PDB entry 8X80 | electron microscopy, 3.88 A resolution | chains C and F of the 6 polymer chains in the assembly

# Chain C
Protein: Leptin receptor
From: Homo sapiens
Reference sequence: P48357 (LEPR_HUMAN); residue numbers follow UniProt; this construct covers 21-839
Sequence (829 residues; numbered 21 to 849; the number before each row is that of its first residue):
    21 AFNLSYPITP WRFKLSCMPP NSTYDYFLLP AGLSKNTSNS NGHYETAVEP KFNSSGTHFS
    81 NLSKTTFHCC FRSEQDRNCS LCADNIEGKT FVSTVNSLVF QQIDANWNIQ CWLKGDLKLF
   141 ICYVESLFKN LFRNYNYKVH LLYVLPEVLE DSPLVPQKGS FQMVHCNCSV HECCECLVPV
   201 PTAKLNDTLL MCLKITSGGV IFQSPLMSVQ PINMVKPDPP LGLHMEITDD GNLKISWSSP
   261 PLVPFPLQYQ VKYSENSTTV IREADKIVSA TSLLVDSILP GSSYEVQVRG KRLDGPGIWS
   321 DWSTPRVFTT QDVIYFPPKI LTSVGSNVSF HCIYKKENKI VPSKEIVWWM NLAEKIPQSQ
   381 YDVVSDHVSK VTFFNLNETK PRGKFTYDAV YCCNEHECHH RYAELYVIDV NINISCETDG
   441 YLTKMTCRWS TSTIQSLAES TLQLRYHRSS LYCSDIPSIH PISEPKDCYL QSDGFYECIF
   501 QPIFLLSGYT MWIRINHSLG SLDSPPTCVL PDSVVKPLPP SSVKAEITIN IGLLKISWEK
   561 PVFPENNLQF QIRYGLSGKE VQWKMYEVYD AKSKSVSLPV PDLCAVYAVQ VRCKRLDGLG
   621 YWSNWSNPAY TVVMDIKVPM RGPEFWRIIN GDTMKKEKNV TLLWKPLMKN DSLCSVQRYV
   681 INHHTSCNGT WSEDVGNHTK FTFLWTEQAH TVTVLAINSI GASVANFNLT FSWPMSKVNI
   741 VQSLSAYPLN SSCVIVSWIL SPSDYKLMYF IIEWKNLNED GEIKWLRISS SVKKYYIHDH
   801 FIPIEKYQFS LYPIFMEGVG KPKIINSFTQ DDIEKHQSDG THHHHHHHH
Not modelled in the structure: 21-22, 41-81, 830-849
Construct notes: expression tag (840-849)
Disulfide bonds: Cys37-Cys89, Cys90-Cys99, Cys102-Cys212, Cys131-Cys142, Cys186-Cys196, Cys188-Cys194, Cys352-Cys412, Cys413-Cys418, Cys436-Cys447, Cys473-Cys528, Cys488-Cys498, Cys604-Cys674
Glycans and other covalent adducts: glycan linked to Asn347; N-acetylglucosamine (NAG) linked to Asn516, Asn624, Asn728, Asn750
Residues lining bound ligands: N-acetylglucosamine (NAG; 2-acetamido-2-deoxy-beta-D-glucopyranose): Phe394, Asn395, Leu396, Asn397
UniProt features mapped onto this chain:
  - region: His467 to Glu484 (Leptin-binding)
  - motif: Trp622 to Ser626 (WSXWS motif)
  - glycosylation (N-linked (GlcNAc...) asparagine): Asn23, Asn41, Asn56, Asn73, Asn81, Asn98, Asn187, Asn206, Asn276, Asn347, Asn397, Asn516, Asn624, Asn659, Asn688, Asn697, Asn728, Asn750
  - natural variant: Tyr422 (Y422H: In LEPRD; uncertain significance), Cys604 (C604G: In LEPRD; uncertain significance), Leu786 (L786P: In LEPRD; uncertain significance)

# Chain F
Protein: Leptin
From: Homo sapiens
Reference sequence: P41159 (LEP_HUMAN); residues 1-167 here = UniProt positions 1-167
Sequence (167 residues; each row starts with the number of its first residue):
     1 MHWGTLCGFL WLWPYLFYVQ AVPIQKVQDD TKTLIKTIVT RINDISHTQS VSSKQKVTGL
    61 DFIPGLHPIL TLSKMDQTLA VYQQILTSMP SRNVIQISND LENLRDLLHV LAFSKSCHLP
   121 WASGLETLDS LGGVLEASGY STEVVALSRL QGSLQDMLWQ LDLSPGC
Not modelled in the structure: 1-21
Disulfide bonds: Cys117-Cys167
UniProt features mapped onto this chain:
  - natural variant: Gln49 (deletion), Asp100 (D100Y: In LEPD), Arg105 (R105W: In LEPD)

# Interface between chain C and chain F
Contacting residue pairs (26):
  Tyr441(C) - Arg41(F)  hydrogen bond (backbone-side chain)
  Leu442(C) - Arg41(F)  hydrogen bond (backbone-side chain)
  Leu442(C) - Gln96(F)
  Ser470(C) - Asp106(F)
  Leu471(C) - Asp106(F)
  Leu471(C) - Val110(F)  hydrophobic
  Tyr472(C) - Asp30(F)  hydrogen bond
  Tyr472(C) - Leu107(F)
  Gln501(C) - Arg92(F)
  Pro502(C) - Arg92(F)
  Pro502(C) - Ile95(F)  hydrophobic
  Pro502(C) - Asn99(F)
  Ile503(C) - Gln96(F)
  Phe504(C) - Asn99(F)
  Phe504(C) - Glu102(F)
  Phe504(C) - Asn103(F)
  Leu505(C) - Arg41(F)
  Leu505(C) - Asn103(F)
  Leu506(C) - Asp30(F)
  Leu506(C) - Asn103(F)
  Asp532(C) - Asp30(F)
  Phe563(C) - Thr37(F)
  Phe563(C) - Thr40(F)
  Glu565(C) - Lys36(F)
  Glu565(C) - Thr40(F)
  Asn566(C) - Thr33(F)
Interface residues without a listed pair, chain C (18 interface residues in all): Thr443, Ser507, Val562
Interface residues without a listed pair, chain F (21 interface residues in all): Val22, Lys26, Val27, Asp29, Leu34, Asp100

# In short
18 residues of chain C and 21 residues of chain F are in contact, with 3 hydrogen bonds. Polar pairs include
Tyr441(C)-Arg41(F), Leu442(C)-Arg41(F) and Tyr472(C)-Asp30(F). Chain C binds N-acetylglucosamine. Covalently
linked N-acetylglucosamine: at Asn516(C), Asn624(C), Asn728(C) and Asn750(C).
Here chain C is Leptin receptor and chain F is Leptin, both from Homo sapiens. Entry 8X80 (Structure of
leptin-LepR trimer with a small gap) was determined by electron microscopy together with 8X81 and 8X85 from
the same study.
